7MGJ - chain A; structure by X-ray diffraction, 2.95 A resolution.

# Chain A
Molecule: Serine/threonine-protein kinase TNNI3K
From: Homo sapiens
Notes: EC 2.7.11.1
UniProt: Q59H18 (TNI3K_HUMAN); numbering as in UniProt (aligned over 402-730)
Amino-acid sequence (330 residues; row label = number of the first residue in the row):
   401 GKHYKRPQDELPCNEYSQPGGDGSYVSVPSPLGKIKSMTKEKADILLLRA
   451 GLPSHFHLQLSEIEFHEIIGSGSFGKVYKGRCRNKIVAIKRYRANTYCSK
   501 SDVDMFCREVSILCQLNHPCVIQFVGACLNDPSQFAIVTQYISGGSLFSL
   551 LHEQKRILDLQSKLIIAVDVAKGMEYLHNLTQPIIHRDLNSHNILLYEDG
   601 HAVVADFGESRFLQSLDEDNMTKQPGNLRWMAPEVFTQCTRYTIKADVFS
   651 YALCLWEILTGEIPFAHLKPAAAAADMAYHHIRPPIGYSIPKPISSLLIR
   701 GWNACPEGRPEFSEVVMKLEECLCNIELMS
Unresolved in the structure: 401-444, 494-497, 610-625, 727-730
Sequence notes: expression tag (401)
Small-molecule neighbours: N-methyl-4- (ZFS; N-methyl-4-[4-({[3-(trifluoromethyl)phenyl]carbamoyl}amino)phenoxy]pyridine-2-carboxamide): Ile469, Val477, Ala488, Lys490, Glu509, Ile512, Leu513, Leu516, Val521, Ile522, Thr539, Gln540, Tyr541, Ile542, Ser543, Gly545, Leu577, His586, Leu595, Val604, Ala605, Asp606, Phe607
UniProt features mapped onto this chain:
  - active site: Asp588 (Proton acceptor)
  - binding site (ATP): Ile469 to Val477, Lys490
  - natural variant: Ser430 (S430L: In a colorectal adenocarcinoma sample), Val510 (V510L: Decreased autophosphorylation), Ser511 (S511P: Found in a consaguineous family with autosomal recessive cardiac conduction disease; uncertain significance), Ile512 (I512T: In CCDD; uncertain significance), Gly526 (G526D: In CCDD), Thr539 (T539A: In CCDD; uncertain significance), Leu577 (L577F: In CCDD), Ser591 (S591T: No effect on autophosphorylation), His592 (H592Y: In CCDD; uncertain significance), Arg629 (R629G: In a colorectal cancer sample), Ala671 (A671V: In CCDD; uncertain significance)
  - mutagenesis: Lys490 (K490R: Loss of autophosphorylation activity), Ile512 (I512F: Increased autophosphorylation), Arg556 to Asn590 (Loss of autophosphorylation)

# Overview
Chain A binds N-methyl-4-. UniProt lists active-site residue Asp588, 10 ATP-binding residues and 2 mutagenesis
sites.
Chain A is Serine/threonine-protein kinase TNNI3K (Homo sapiens); the structure, TNNI3K complexed with
N-methyl-4-(4-(3-(3-(trifluoromethyl) phenyl) ureido) phenoxy)picolinamide, was determined by X-ray
diffraction (same publication as 7MGK).
